PDB entry 6ZYO | X-ray diffraction, 1.45 A resolution | chain A

# Chain A
Molecule: Beta-lactamase VIM-2
Source organism: Pseudomonas aeruginosa
UniProt: Q9K2N0 (Q9K2N0_PSEAI); residue numbers follow UniProt; this construct covers 27-266
Chain sequence (242 residues; row label = number of the first residue in the row):
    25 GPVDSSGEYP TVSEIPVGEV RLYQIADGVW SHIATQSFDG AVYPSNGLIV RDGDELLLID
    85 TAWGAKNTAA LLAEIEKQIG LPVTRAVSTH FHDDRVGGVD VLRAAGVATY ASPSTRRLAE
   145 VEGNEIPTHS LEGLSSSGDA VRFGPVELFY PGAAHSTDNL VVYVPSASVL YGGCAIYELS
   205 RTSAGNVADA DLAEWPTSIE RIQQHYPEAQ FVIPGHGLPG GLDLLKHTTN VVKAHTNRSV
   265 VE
Not modelled in the structure: 25-31, 264-266
Sequence notes: expression tag (25-26)
Bound ions: Zn2+ site 1: H114, H116, H179 (together with QST); Zn2+ site 2: D118, C198, H240 (together with QST); Zn2+ site 3: H153, H251 (together with formate)
Residues lining bound ligands: QST ((2S,4S)-2-ethoxycarbonyl-5,5-dimethyl-2-(sulfanylmethyl)-1,3-thiazolidine-4-carboxylic acid): F62, Y67, W87, H114, H116, D117, D118, H179, C198, R205, G209, N210, H240

# In short
Ligands of chain A: compound QST. H114, H116 and H179 form the Zn2+ site 1. D118, C198 and H240 coordinate
Zn2+ site 2.
Chain A is Beta-lactamase VIM-2 (Pseudomonas aeruginosa); the structure, Structure of VIM-2 with
2-Mercaptomethyl-thiazolidine D-syn-1b, was determined by X-ray diffraction (same publication as 6ZYN, 6ZYP,
6ZYQ, 6ZYR and 6ZYS).
